9D3R - chains F and I of the 10 polymer chains in the assembly; structure by electron microscopy, 3.30 A resolution.

# Chain F
Molecule: Histone H4
Source organism: Homo sapiens
UniProt: P62805 (H4_HUMAN); residues 21-102 here correspond to UniProt positions 22-103 (UniProt number = residue number + 1)
Amino-acid sequence (82 residues; row label = number of the first residue in the row):
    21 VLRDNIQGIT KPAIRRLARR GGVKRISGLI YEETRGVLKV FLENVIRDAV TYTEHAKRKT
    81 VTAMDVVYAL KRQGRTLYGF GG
Swiss-Prot annotation at these positions:
  - modified residue: Lys31 (N6-(2-hydroxyisobutyryl)lysine), Lys44 (N6-(2-hydroxyisobutyryl)lysine), Ser47 (Phosphoserine), Tyr51 (Phosphotyrosine), Lys59 (N6-(2-hydroxyisobutyryl)lysine), Lys77 (N6-(2-hydroxyisobutyryl)lysine), Lys79 (N6-(2-hydroxyisobutyryl)lysine), Thr80 (Phosphothreonine), Tyr88 (Phosphotyrosine), Lys91 (N6-(2-hydroxyisobutyryl)lysine)
  - cross-link (Glycyl lysine isopeptide (Lys-Gly)): Lys31 (interchain with G-Cter in SUMO2), Lys59 (interchain with G-Cter in SUMO2), Lys79 (interchain with G-Cter in SUMO2), Lys91 (interchain with G-Cter in SUMO2)

# Chain I
Molecule: 5S rDNA (noncoding strand)
Source organism: Xenopus borealis
Sequence (145 nucleotides; each row starts with the number of its first residue; numbers below 1 keep their minus sign (DC-72 is residue -72)):
   -72 CTTGTTTTCC TGCCTGGGGG AAAAGACCCT GGCATGGGGA GGAGCTGGGC CCCCCCCAGA
   -12 AGGCAGCACA AGGGGAGGAA AAGTCAGCCT TGTGCTCGCC TACGGCCATA CCACCCTGAA
    48 AGTGCCCGAT ATCGTCTGAT CTCGG

# How chain F and chain I interact
Residue-residue contacts (11):
  Lys44(F) - DA8(I)  phosphate contact
  Arg45(F) - DA7(I)  hydrogen bond to the sugar
  Arg45(F) - DA8(I)  phosphate contact
  Ile46(F) - DA7(I)  sugar contact
  Ile46(F) - DA8(I)  hydrogen bond to the phosphate
  Ser47(F) - DA7(I)  phosphate contact
  Gly48(F) - DA7(I)  hydrogen bond to the phosphate
  Arg78(F) - DT28(I)  phosphate contact
  Lys79(F) - DC27(I)  salt bridge to the phosphate
  Lys79(F) - DT28(I)  hydrogen bond to the phosphate
  Thr80(F) - DT28(I)  hydrogen bond to the phosphate
Also at the interface, not in a pair above, chain F (11 interface residues in all): Arg35, Arg39, Lys77
Also at the interface, not in a pair above, chain I (6 interface residues in all): DA9, DA29

# Summary
11 residues of chain F face 6 of chain I across their interface, with 5 hydrogen bonds and 1 salt bridge.
Polar contacts include Arg45(F)-DA7(I), Ile46(F)-DA8(I) and Gly48(F)-DA7(I).
Here chain F is Histone H4 (Homo sapiens) and chain I is 5S rDNA (noncoding strand) (Xenopus borealis). Entry
9D3R (147-bp 5S rDNA nucleosome - closed) was determined by electron microscopy (same publication as 9D3K,
9D3L, 9D3N, 9D3O, 9D3Q, 9D3S and 9D3T).
